9CA9 - chains D and J of the 10 polymer chains in the assembly; structure by electron microscopy, 3.56 A resolution.

# Chain D
Molecule: Zinc finger HIT domain-containing protein 1
From: Homo sapiens
UniProt: O43257 (ZNHI1_HUMAN); numbering as in UniProt (aligned over 1-154)
Sequence (154 residues; each row starts with the number of its first residue):
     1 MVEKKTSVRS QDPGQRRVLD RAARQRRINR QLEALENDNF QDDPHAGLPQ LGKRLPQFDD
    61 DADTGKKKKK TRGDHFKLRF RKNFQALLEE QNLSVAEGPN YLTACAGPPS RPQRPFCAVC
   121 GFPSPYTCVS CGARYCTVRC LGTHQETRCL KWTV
Unresolved in the structure: 1-15, 48-80, 154
Curated features (UniProtKB/Swiss-Prot):
  - zinc finger: C117 to C149 (HIT-type)
  - region: R72 to S110 (Interaction with NR1D2)
  - motif: D38 to G47 (Nuclear localization signal)
  - binding site (Zn(2+)): C117, C120, C128, C131, C136, C140, H144, C149
  - modified residue: T103 (Phosphothreonine)
Ion coordination: Zn2+ site 1: C117, C120, C136, C140; Zn2+ site 2: C128, C131, H144, C149

# Chain J
Molecule: RuvB-like 2
From: Homo sapiens
Notes: EC 3.6.4.12
UniProt: Q9Y230 (RUVB2_HUMAN); residues 1-463 here = UniProt positions 1-463
Sequence (463 residues; numbered 1 to 463; the number before each row is that of its first residue):
     1 MATVTATTKV PEIRDVTRIE RIGAHSHIRG LGLDDALEPR QASQGMVGQL AARRAAGVVL
    61 EMIREGKIAG RAVLIAGQPG TGKTAIAMGM AQALGPDTPF TAIAGSEIFS LEMSKTEALT
   121 QAFRRSIGVR IKEETEIIEG EVVEIQIDRP ATGTGSKVGK LTLKTTEMET IYDLGTKMIE
   181 SLTKDKVQAG DVITIDKATG KISKLGRSFT RARDYDAMGS QTKFVQCPDG ELQKRKEVVH
   241 TVSLHEIDVI NSRTQGFLAL FSGDTGEIKS EVREQINAKV AEWREEGKAE IIPGVLFIDE
   301 VHMLDIESFS FLNRALESDM APVLIMATNR GITRIRGTSY QSPHGIPIDL LDRLLIVSTT
   361 PYSEKDTKQI LRIRCEEEDV EMSEDAYTVL TRIGLETSLR YAIQLITAAS LVCRKRKGTE
   421 VQVDDIKRVY SLFLDESRST QYMKEYQDAF LFNELKGETM DTS
Unresolved in the structure: 1-15, 150-156, 210-223, 455-463
Curated features (UniProtKB/Swiss-Prot):
  - binding site (ATP): G77 to T84
  - modified residue: A2 (N-acetylalanine), S437 (Phosphoserine)
  - cross-link (Glycyl lysine isopeptide (Lys-Gly)): K9 (interchain with G-Cter in SUMO2), K444 (interchain with G-Cter in SUMO2), K456 (interchain with G-Cter in SUMO2)
Ion coordination: Mg2+: T84 (together with ADP)
Small-molecule neighbours:
  - ADP (adenosine-5'-diphosphate), molecule 1: A24, H25, H27, I28, G45, M46, V47, Q78, P79, G80, T81, G82, K83, T84, A85, Y362, I370, L399, R400, I403
  - ADP, molecule 2: R314, E317, R353

# How chain D and chain J interact
Residue-residue contacts (22; chain D residue first):
  P125(D) with Y172(J); Q233(J)
  Y126(D) with M168(J), hydrophobic; T170(J); Y172(J); E231(J), hydrogen bond; L232(J), hydrogen bond (side chain-backbone); Q233(J), hydrogen bond (side chain-backbone)
  T127(D) with T170(J); I171(J), hydrogen bond (backbone-backbone)
  V129(D) with T162(J); E169(J); T170(J); I171(J)
  Y135(D) with M168(J); E169(J), hydrogen bond (side chain-backbone); T170(J), hydrogen bond
  C136(D) with E231(J)
  T137(D) with E231(J)
  V138(D) with E167(J); E231(J), hydrogen bond (backbone-side chain)
  L141(D) with M168(J), hydrophobic
Other interface residues (no listed pair), chain D (10 interface residues in all): C128

# Summary
The chain D/chain J interface involves 10 residues from each chain; the contacts include 7 hydrogen bonds.
Polar pairs include Y126(D)-E231(J), Y126(D)-L232(J) and Y126(D)-Q233(J). Chain J binds ADP. Curated
annotation (UniProt) lists 8 Zn2+-binding residues on chain D; 8 ATP-binding residues on chain J.
Chain D is Zinc finger HIT domain-containing protein 1 and chain J is RuvB-like 2, both from Homo sapiens; the
structure, Cryo-EM structure of the human SRCAP complex in the unbound state (composite structure), was
determined by electron microscopy.
